PDB entry 2XII | X-ray diffraction, 1.80 A resolution | chain A

# Chain A
Protein: Alpha-L-fucosidase
Organism: Bacteroides thetaiotaomicron
Notes: EC 3.2.1.51; fragment: catalytic domain, 32-484
UniProtKB: Q8A3I4 (Q8A3I4_BACTN); residues 32-484 here = UniProt positions 32-484
Amino-acid sequence (453 residues; numbered 32 to 484; the number before each row is that of its first residue):
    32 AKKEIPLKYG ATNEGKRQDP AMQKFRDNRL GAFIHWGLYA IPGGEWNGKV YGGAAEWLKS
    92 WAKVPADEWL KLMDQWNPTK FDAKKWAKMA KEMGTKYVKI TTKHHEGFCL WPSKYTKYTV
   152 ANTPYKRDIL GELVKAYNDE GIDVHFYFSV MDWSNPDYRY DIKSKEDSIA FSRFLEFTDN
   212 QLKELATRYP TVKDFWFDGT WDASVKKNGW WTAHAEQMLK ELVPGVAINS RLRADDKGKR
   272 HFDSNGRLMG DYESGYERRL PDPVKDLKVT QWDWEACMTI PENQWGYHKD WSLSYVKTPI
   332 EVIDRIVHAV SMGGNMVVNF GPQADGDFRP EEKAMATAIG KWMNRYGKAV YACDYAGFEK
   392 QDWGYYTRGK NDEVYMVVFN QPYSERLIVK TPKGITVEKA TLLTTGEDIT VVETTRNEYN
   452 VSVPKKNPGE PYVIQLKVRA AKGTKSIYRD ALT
Disordered / not traced: 32-34, 473-484
Small-molecule neighbours:
  - TA9 (9-oxo-N-[[(2R,3R,4R,5R,6S)-3,4,5-trihydroxy-6-methyl-piperidin-2-yl]methyl]fluorene-1-carboxamide): Phe-64, His-66, Glu-87, Trp-88, His-135, His-136, Tyr-178, Trp-227, Asp-229, Trp-232, Arg-262, His-272, Gly-286, Glu-288, Trp-316
  - tyrosine (TYR): Ala-387, Phe-389, Arg-399, Asp-403, Val-405, Ile-426, Val-469, Ala-471

# Overview
Chain A binds tyrosine and compound TA9.
Chain A is Alpha-L-fucosidase (Bacteroides thetaiotaomicron); the structure, Crystal structure of an
alpha-L-fucosidase GH29 from bacteroides thetaiotaomicron in complex with an extended 9-fluorenone iminosugar
..., was determined by X-ray diffraction (same publication as 2XIB).
